PDB entry 6HUB | X-ray diffraction, 2.90 A resolution | chains K and W of the 28 polymer chains in the assembly

[Chain K]
Protein: Proteasome subunit beta type-5
Organism: Saccharomyces cerevisiae (strain ATCC 204508 / S288c)
Notes: EC 3.4.25.1
Reference sequence: P30656 (PSB5_YEAST); residues 1-212 here correspond to UniProt positions 76-287 (UniProt number = residue number + 75)
Sequence (212 residues; row label = number of the first residue in the row):
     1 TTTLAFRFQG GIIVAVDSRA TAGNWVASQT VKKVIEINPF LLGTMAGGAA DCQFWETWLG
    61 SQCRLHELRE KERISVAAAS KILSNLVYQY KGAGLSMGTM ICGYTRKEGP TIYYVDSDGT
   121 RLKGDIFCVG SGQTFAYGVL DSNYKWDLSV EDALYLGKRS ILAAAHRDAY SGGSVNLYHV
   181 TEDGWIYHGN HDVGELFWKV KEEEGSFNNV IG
Covalently attached groups: compound GRW linked to T1
Metal / ion sites: Mg2+: A165, D168 (shared with D204(W) of chain W)
Ligand contacts: GRW ((2S)-N-[(2S,3R)-1-[[(2S)-1-[4-(aminomethyl)phenyl]-4-methylsulfonyl-butan-2-yl]amino]-3-oxidanyl-1-oxidanylidene-butan-2-yl]-2-[[(2R)-2-azido-3-phenyl-propanoyl]amino]-4-methyl-pentanamide): R19, A20, T21, A22, A27, V31, K32, K33, M45, A46, G47, G48, A49, Q53, G130, S131, Y170

[Chain W]
Protein: Proteasome subunit beta type-3
Organism: Saccharomyces cerevisiae (strain ATCC 204508 / S288c)
Notes: EC 3.4.25.1
Reference sequence: P25451 (PSB3_YEAST); residues 0-204 here correspond to UniProt positions 1-205 (UniProt number = residue number + 1)
Sequence (205 residues; row label = number of the first residue in the row; numbering starts at 0):
     0 MSDPSSINGG IVVAMTGKDC VAIACDLRLG SQSLGVSNKF EKIFHYGHVF LGITGLATDV
    60 TTLNEMFRYK TNLYKLKEER AIEPETFTQL VSSSLYERRF GPYFVGPVVA GINSKSGKPF
   120 IAGFDLIGCI DEAKDFIVSG TASDQLFGMC ESLYEPNLEP EDLFETISQA LLNAADRDAL
   180 SGWGAVVYII KKDEVVKRYL KMRQD
Disordered / not traced: 0
Metal / ion sites: Mg2+ site 1: A174, D177, S180; Mg2+ site 2: D204 (shared with A165(K), D168(K) of chain K)
Ligand contacts: GRW ((2S)-N-[(2S,3R)-1-[[(2S)-1-[4-(aminomethyl)phenyl]-4-methylsulfonyl-butan-2-yl]amino]-3-oxidanyl-1-oxidanylidene-butan-2-yl]-2-[[(2R)-2-azido-3-phenyl-propanoyl]amino]-4-methyl-pentanamide): D124, L125, C128, D130

[How chain K and chain W interact]
Contacting residue pairs - 47 pairs, chain K then chain W:
  R19(K) - D204(W)  salt bridge
  N24(K) - D177(W)
  N24(K) - A178(W)  hydrogen bond (backbone-backbone)
  N24(K) - L179(W)
  W25(K) - Q144(W)
  W25(K) - R176(W)
  V26(K) - D175(W)
  V26(K) - R176(W)  hydrogen bond (backbone-side chain)
  V26(K) - D177(W)
  V26(K) - A178(W)
  A27(K) - R176(W)  hydrogen bond (backbone-side chain)
  S28(K) - R176(W)
  Q29(K) - D175(W)
  Q29(K) - R202(W)
  F135(K) - L33(W)  hydrophobic
  A165(K) - D204(W)
  H166(K) - W182(W)  hydrogen bond (backbone-side chain)
  H166(K) - Q203(W)  hydrogen bond (side chain-backbone)
  R167(K) - S32(W)
  R167(K) - L33(W)
  R167(K) - G34(W)  hydrogen bond (side chain-backbone)
  R167(K) - V35(W)
  R167(K) - W182(W)
  D168(K) - S32(W)
  A169(K) - R27(W)
  A169(K) - S32(W)  hydrogen bond (backbone-backbone)
  A169(K) - A178(W)
  Y170(K) - S32(W)
  Y170(K) - A178(W)  hydrophobic
  S171(K) - D204(W)
  G172(K) - D204(W)
  G173(K) - R202(W)  hydrogen bond (backbone-side chain)
  G173(K) - D204(W)  hydrogen bond (backbone-side chain)
  D192(K) - R202(W)  salt bridge
  V193(K) - D204(W)
  G194(K) - R202(W)
  F197(K) - Q203(W)
  W198(K) - K200(W)
  W198(K) - M201(W)
  W198(K) - Q203(W)
  N209(K) - N37(W)  hydrogen bond (backbone-side chain)
  N209(K) - K38(W)  hydrogen bond (backbone-side chain)
  V210(K) - N37(W)
  V210(K) - Q203(W)
  I211(K) - L26(W)  hydrophobic
  I211(K) - N37(W)
  I211(K) - K38(W)
Interface residues without a listed pair, chain K (26 interface residues in all): N208
Interface residues without a listed pair, chain W (23 interface residues in all): S5, Q31, Y198

[In short]
The interface between chain K and chain W involves 26 residues on one side and 23 on the other; the contacts
include 11 hydrogen bonds and 2 salt bridges. Polar contacts include R19(K)-D204(W), D192(K)-R202(W) and
V26(K)-R176(W). Chain W binds compound GRW.
Chain K is Proteasome subunit beta type-5 and chain W is Proteasome subunit beta type-3, both from
Saccharomyces cerevisiae (strain ATCC 204508 / S288c); the structure, Yeast 20S proteasome with human beta2c
(S171G) in complex with 16, was determined by X-ray diffraction (same publication as 6HTB, 6HTC, 6HTD, 6HTP,
6HTR, 6HUC and 30 further entries).
